Entry 7WZW (electron microscopy, 4.00 A resolution); this record covers chains C and E of the 4 polymer chains in the assembly.

== Chain C ==
Name: DNA damage checkpoint protein LCD1
Organism: Saccharomyces cerevisiae S288C
Reference sequence: Q04377 (LCD1_YEAST); numbering as in UniProt (aligned over 1-747)
Sequence (747 residues; row label = number of the first residue in the row):
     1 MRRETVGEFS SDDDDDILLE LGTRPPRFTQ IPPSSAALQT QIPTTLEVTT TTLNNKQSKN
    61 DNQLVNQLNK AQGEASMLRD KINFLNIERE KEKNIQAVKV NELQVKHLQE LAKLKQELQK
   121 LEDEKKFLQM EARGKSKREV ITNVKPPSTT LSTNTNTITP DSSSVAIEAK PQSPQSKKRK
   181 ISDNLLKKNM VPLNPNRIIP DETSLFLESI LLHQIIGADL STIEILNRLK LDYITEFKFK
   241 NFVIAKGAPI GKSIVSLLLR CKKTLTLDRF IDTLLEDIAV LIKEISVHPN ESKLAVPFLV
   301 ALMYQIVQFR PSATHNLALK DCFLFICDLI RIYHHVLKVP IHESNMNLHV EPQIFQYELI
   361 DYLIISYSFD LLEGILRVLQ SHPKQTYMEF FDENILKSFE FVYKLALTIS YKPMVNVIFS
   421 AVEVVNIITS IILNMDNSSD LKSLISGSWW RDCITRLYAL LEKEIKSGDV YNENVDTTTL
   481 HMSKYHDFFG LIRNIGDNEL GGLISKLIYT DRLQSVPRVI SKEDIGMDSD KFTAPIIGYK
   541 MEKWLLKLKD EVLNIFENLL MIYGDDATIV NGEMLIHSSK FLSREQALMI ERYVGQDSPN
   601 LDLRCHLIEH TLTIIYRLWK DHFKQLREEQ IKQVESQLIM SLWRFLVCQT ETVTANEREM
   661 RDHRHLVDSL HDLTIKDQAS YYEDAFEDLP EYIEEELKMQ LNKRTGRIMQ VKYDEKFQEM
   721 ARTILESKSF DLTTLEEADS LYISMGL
Not modelled in the structure: 1-188, 342-348, 527-531
Swiss-Prot annotation at these positions:
  - modified residue (Phosphoserine): Ser10, Ser11, Ser76
  - mutagenesis: Lys177 (K177A: Impairs dsDNA and ssDNA binding of the MEC1-LCD1 complex), Arg179 (R179A: Impairs dsDNA and ssDNA binding of the MEC1-LCD1 complex)

== Chain E ==
Name: Serine/threonine-protein kinase MEC1
Organism: Saccharomyces cerevisiae S288C
Notes: EC 2.7.11.1
Reference sequence: P38111 (ATR_YEAST); numbering as in UniProt; present here: 1-1081, 1090-2368
Sequence (2368 residues; each row starts with the number of its first residue; note: 7 numbers in that range are skipped by the numbering (no residue carries them; nothing is unmodelled there); a row labelled like 1085A-1085G holds insertion residues (1085A, then the next letters in order)):
     1 MESHVKYLDE LILAIKDLNS GVDSKVQIKK VPTDPSSSQE YAKSLKILNT LIRNLKDQRR
    61 NNIMKNDTIF SKTVSALALL LEYNPFLLVM KDSNGNFEIQ RLIDDFLNIS VLNYDNYHRI
   121 WFMRRKLGSW CKACVEFYGK PAKFQLTAHF ENTMNLYEQA LTEVLLGKTE LLKFYDTLKG
   181 LYILLYWFTS EYSTFGNSIA FLDSSLGFTK FDFNFQRLIR IVLYVFDSCE LAALEYAEIQ
   241 LKYISLVVDY VCNRTISTAL DAPALVCCEQ LKFVLTTMHH FLDNKYGLLD NDPTMAKGIL
   301 RLYSLCISND FSKCFVDHFP IDQWADFSQS EHFPFTQLTN KALSIVYFDL KRRSLPVEAL
   361 KYDNKFNIWV YQSEPDSSLK NVTSPFDDRY KQLEKLRLLV LKKFNKTERG TLLKYRVNQL
   421 SPGFFQRAGN DFKLILNEAS VSIQTCFKTN NITRLTSWTV ILGRLACLES EKFSGTLPNS
   481 TKDMDNWYVC HLCDIEKTGN PFVRINPNRP EAAGKSEIFR ILHSNFLSHP NIDEFSESLL
   541 SGILFSLHRI FSHFQPPKLT DGNGQINKSF KLVQKCFMNS NRYLRLLSTR IIPLFNISDS
   601 HNSEDEHTAT LIKFLQSQKL PVVKENLVIA WTQLTLTTSN DVFDTLLLKL IDIFNSDDYS
   661 LRIMMTLQIK NMAKILKKTP YQLLSPILPV LLRQLGKNLV ERKVGFQNLI ELLGYSSKTI
   721 LDIFQRYIIP YAIIQYKSDV LSEIAKIMCD GDTSLINQMK VNLLKKNSRQ IFAVALVKHG
   781 LFSLDILETL FLNRAPTFDK GYITAYLPDY KTLAEITKLY KNSVTKDASD SENANMILCS
   841 LRFLITNFEK DKRHGSKYKN INNWTDDQEQ AFQKKLQDNI LGIFQVFSSD IHDVEGRTTY
   901 YEKLRVINGI SFLIIYAPKK SIISALAQIS ICLQTGLGLK EVRYEAFRCW HLLVRHLNDE
   961 ELSTVIDSLI AFILQKWSEF NGKLRNIVYS ILDTLIKEKS DLILKLKPYT TLALVGKPEL
  1021 GILARDGQFA RMVNKIRSTT DLIPIFANNL KSSNKYVINQ NLDDIEVYLR RKQTERSIDF
  1081 T
  1085 P
1085A-1085G KKVGQTS
  1090 DITLVLGALL DTSHKFRNLD KDLCEKCAKC ISMIGVLDVT KHEFKRTTYS ENEVYDLNDS
  1150 VQTIKFLIWV INDILVPAFW QSENPSKQLF VALVIQESLK YCGLSSESWD MNHKELYPNE
  1210 AKLWEKFNSV SKTTIYPLLS SLYLAQSWKE YVPLKYPSNN FKEGYKIWVK RFTLDLLKTG
  1270 TTENHPLHVF SSLIREDDGS LSNFLLPYIS LDIIIKAEKG TPYADILNGI IIEFDSIFTC
  1330 NLEGMNNLQV DSLRMCYESI FRVFEYCKKW ATEFKQNYSK LHGTFIIKDT KTTNMLLRID
  1390 EFLRTTPSDL LAQRSLETDS FERSALYLEQ CYRQNPHDKN QNGQLLKNLQ ITYEEIGDID
  1450 SLDGVLRTFA TGNLVSKIEE LQYSENWKLA QDCFNVLGKF SDDPKTTTRM LKSMYDHQLY
  1510 SQIISNSSFH SSDGKISLSP DVKEWYSIGL EAANLEGNVQ TLKNWVEQIE SLRNIDDREV
  1570 LLQYNIAKAL IAISNEDPLR TQKYIHNSFR LIGTNFITSS KETTLLKKQN LLMKLHSLYD
  1630 LSFLSSAKDK FEYKSNTTIL DYRMERIGAD FVPNHYILSM RKSFDQLKMN EQADADLGKT
  1690 FFTLAQLARN NARLDIASES LMHCLERRLP QAELEFAEIL WKQGENDRAL KIVQEIHEKY
  1750 QENSSVNARD RAAVLLKFTE WLDLSNNSAS EQIIKQYQDI FQIDSKWDKP YYSIGLYYSR
  1810 LLERKKAEGY ITNGRFEYRA ISYFLLAFEK NTAKVRENLP KVITFWLDIA AASISEAPGN
  1870 RKEMLSKATE DICSHVEEAL QHCPTYIWYF VLTQLLSRLL HSHQSSAQII MHILLSLAVE
  1930 YPSHILWYIT ALVNSNSSKR VLRGKHILEK YRQHSQNPHD LVSSALDLTK ALTRVCLQDV
  1990 KSITSRSGKS LEKDFKFDMN VAPSAMVVPV RKNLDIISPL ESNSMRGYQP FRPVVSIIRF
  2050 GSSYKVFSSL KKPKQLNIIG SDGNIYGIMC KKEDVRQDNQ YMQFATTMDF LLSKDIASRK
  2110 RSLGINIYSV LSLREDCGIL EMVPNVVTLR SILSTKYESL KIKYSLKSLH DRWQHTAVDG
  2170 KLEFYMEQVD KFPPILYQWF LENFPDPINW FNARNTYARS YAVMAMVGHI LGLGDRHCEN
  2230 ILLDIQTGKV LHVDFDCLFE KGKRLPVPEI VPFRLTPNLL DALGIIGTEG TFKKSSEVTL
  2290 ALMRKNEVAL MNVIETIMYD RNMDHSIQKA LKVLRNKIRG IDPQDGLVLS VAGQTETLIQ
  2350 EATSEDNLSK MYIGWLPFW
Not modelled in the structure: 1, 22-43, 475-479, 852-855, 1085A-1085G, 1136-1139, 1284-1287, 1867-1869, 1893-1896, 1928-1936, 1943-1948, 1991-2003, 2031-2035, 2040, 2056-2060, 2103-2108, 2129-2135, 2182-2184, 2194-2198, 2249, 2312-2316, 2330-2337, 2354-2368
Swiss-Prot annotation at these positions:
  - region: Val2055 to Lys2061 (G-loop), Gly2221 to Asn2229 (Catalytic loop), His2241 to Thr2265 (Activation loop)
  - mutagenesis: Val225 (V225G: In MEC1-101; impairs both the G1/S and intra-S damage checkpoints but not the G2/M damage checkpoint; when associated with P-552 and S-781), Ser552 (S552P: In MEC1-101; impairs both the G1/S and intra-S damage checkpoints but not the G2/M damage checkpoint; when associated with S-225 and S-781), Leu781 (L781S: In MEC1-101; impairs both the G1/S and intra-S damage checkpoints but not the G2/M damage checkpoint; when associated with S-225 and P-552), Phe1179 (F1179S: In MEC1-100; impairs both the G1/S and intra-S damage checkpoints but not the G2/M damage checkpoint; when associated with S-1700), Asn1700 (N1700S: In MEC1-100; impairs both the G1/S and intra-S damage checkpoints but not the G2/M damage checkpoint; when associated with S-1179), Asp2224 (D2224A: Impairs kinase activity; when associated with K-2229), Asn2229 (N2229K: Impairs kinase activity; when associated with A-2224), Asp2243 (D2243E: Impairs kinase activity), Met2360 to Ile2362 (In MEC1-85; disrupts interaction with RFA1 and severely impairs kinase activity), Phe2367 to Trp2368 (In MEC1-87; decreases the level of MEC1 and impairs viability)

== How chain C and chain E interact ==
Residue-residue contacts - 79 pairs, chain C then chain E:
  Val191(C) with Thr169(E)
  Pro192(C) with Glu230(E)
  Leu193(C) with Glu230(E)
  Gly217(C) with Asp310(E), hydrogen bond (backbone-backbone)
  Pro289(C) with Arg1562(E)
  Asn290(C) with Ser1526(E); Leu1527(E)
  Glu291(C) with Ser1526(E); Arg1562(E)
  Ser292(C) with Ser1526(E)
  Pro311(C) with Arg217(E)
  Pro352(C) with Asn1574(E); Asn1596(E)
  Gln356(C) with Glu1559(E); Leu1561(E)
  Tyr357(C) with Leu1561(E), hydrogen bond (backbone-backbone); Arg1562(E)
  Gln380(C) with Lys210(E)
  Ser381(C) with Lys210(E); Phe213(E); Asn214(E)
  Lys466(C) with Glu496(E); Lys497(E); Thr498(E)
  Ser467(C) with Ile495(E); Glu496(E), hydrogen bond (backbone-backbone)
  Gly468(C) with Ile495(E); Glu496(E), hydrogen bond (backbone-backbone)
  Asp469(C) with Glu496(E)
  Leu491(C) with Glu269(E)
  Ile492(C) with Val266(E); Cys267(E); Cys268(E), hydrogen bond (backbone-backbone)
  Arg493(C) with Val266(E)
  Asn494(C) with Leu265(E); Val266(E), hydrogen bond (backbone-backbone); Cys267(E)
  Arg512(C) with Ser1521(E)
  Leu513(C) with Ser1521(E); Asp1522(E)
  Ser515(C) with Lys1524(E)
  Val516(C) with Ser1560(E)
  Pro517(C) with Glu1556(E); Ser1560(E)
  Arg518(C) with Glu1556(E)
  Val519(C) with Glu1556(E)
  Lys540(C) with Ile256(E)
  Lys547(C) with Ser205(E); Leu206(E)
  Glu551(C) with Ser205(E)
  Asn554(C) with Asp203(E)
  Met561(C) with Gly139(E); Lys140(E), hydrogen bond (backbone-backbone)
  Ile562(C) with Lys140(E)
  Ala587(C) with Asn671(E)
  Gln596(C) with Cys493(E); Asp494(E)
  Thr613(C) with Glu136(E)
  Arg617(C) with Glu136(E); Tyr138(E)
  Lys632(C) with Glu711(E)
  Gln633(C) with Glu711(E)
  Ser636(C) with Ile663(E); Leu667(E)
  Val653(C) with Asn581(E)
  Glu659(C) with Ser538(E)
  Asp662(C) with Thr456(E); Ser538(E)
  His663(C) with Ser538(E)
  His665(C) with Val460(E)
  Leu666(C) with Val460(E), hydrophobic
  Leu673(C) with Ala259(E)
  Ser680(C) with Gln392(E)
  Lys716(C) with Glu82(E)
  Ser740(C) with Tyr659(E); Ser660(E)
  Ile743(C) with Pro621(E)
  Ser744(C) with Pro621(E); Val622(E)
Also at the interface, not in a pair above, chain C (78 interface residues in all): Asn189, Asn194, Ile216, Asp219, His349, Val350, Gln353, Ile354, Phe355, Arg377, Asn426, Gly496, Asp497, Asn498, Gly502, Asp550, Arg584, Asp597, Thr674, Asp684, Tyr692, Ile693, Val711, Glu737
Also at the interface, not in a pair above, chain E (73 interface residues in all): Thr68, Ser71, Tyr117, His118, Phe137, Gly167, Leu171, Ser204, Ser257, Ala264, Lys313, Asp317, Val489, Tyr583, Thr666, Lys1110, Val1555, Gln1557, Leu1570, Leu1600

== In short ==
The interface between chain C and chain E involves 78 residues on one side and 73 on the other; the contacts
include 7 hydrogen bonds. Backbone hydrogen bonds pair Gly217(C)-Asp310(E), Tyr357(C)-Leu1561(E) and
Ser467(C)-Glu496(E).
Chain C is DNA damage checkpoint protein LCD1 and chain E is Serine/threonine-protein kinase MEC1, both from
Saccharomyces cerevisiae S288C; the structure, Cryo-EM structure of MEC1-DDC2-MMS, was determined by electron
microscopy (same publication as 7WZR).
